Entry 6O1K (electron microscopy, 3.13 A resolution); this record covers chains G and P of the 16 polymer chains in the assembly.

Chain G:
Protein: RNA-binding protein Hfq
From: Pseudomonas aeruginosa (strain ATCC 15692 / DSM 22644 / CIP 104116 / JCM 14847 / LMG 12228 / 1C / PRS 101 / PAO1)
UniProt: Q9HUM0 (HFQ_PSEAE); residues 5-71 here = UniProt positions 5-71
Sequence (67 residues; numbered 5 to 71; the number before each row is that of its first residue):
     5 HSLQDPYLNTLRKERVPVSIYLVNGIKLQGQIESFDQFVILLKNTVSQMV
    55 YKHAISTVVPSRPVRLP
Not modelled in the structure: 71
Reported in the primary citation:
  - binding site for the 18-nt RNA strand (chain P): Tyr25, Leu26, Ile30, Lys31, Leu32, Gln33, Gln52, Thr61
  - specificity-determining residues: Gln33

Chain P:
Molecule: 18-nt RNA strand
From: Pseudomonas aeruginosa
Sequence (18 nucleotides; numbered 1 to 18; the number before each row is that of its first residue):
     1 AAAAAUAACAACAAGAGG

Chain G / chain P interface:
Residue-residue contacts (18):
  Tyr25(G) - A2(P)  stacking on the base
  Leu26(G) - A5(P)  base contact
  Asn28(G) - A3(P)  phosphate contact
  Gly29(G) - A2(P)  hydrogen bond to the sugar
  Gly29(G) - A3(P)  sugar contact
  Gly29(G) - A4(P)  phosphate contact
  Ile30(G) - A4(P)  phosphate contact
  Ile30(G) - A5(P)  sugar contact
  Lys31(G) - A4(P)  hydrogen bond to the phosphate
  Leu32(G) - A4(P)  base contact
  Leu32(G) - A5(P)  base contact
  Gln33(G) - A4(P)  hydrogen bond to the base
  Leu46(G) - A4(P)  base contact
  Asn48(G) - A4(P)  hydrogen bond to the base
  Gln52(G) - A4(P)  hydrogen bond to the base
  Gln52(G) - A5(P)  base contact
  Thr61(G) - A2(P)  hydrogen bond to the base
  Val63(G) - A2(P)  base contact
Other interface residues (no listed pair), chain G (14 interface residues in all): Ser60

In short:
14 residues of chain G and 4 residues of chain P are in contact, with 6 hydrogen bonds and 1 aromatic stacking
contact. Polar contacts include Gln33(G)-A4(P), Asn48(G)-A4(P) and Gln52(G)-A4(P). The paper reports a binding
site for the 18-nt RNA strand (chain P) at Tyr25(G), Leu26(G) and Ile30(G) among others; the specificity
determinant Gln33(G).
Here chain G is RNA-binding protein Hfq (Pseudomonas aeruginosa (strain ATCC 15692 / DSM 22644 / CIP 104116 /
JCM 14847 / LMG 12228 / 1C / PRS 101 / PAO1)) and chain P is an 18-nt RNA strand (Pseudomonas aeruginosa).
Entry 6O1K (Architectural principles for Hfq/Crc-mediated regulation of gene expression. Hfq-Crc-amiE 2:2:2
complex (core complex)) was determined by electron microscopy together with 6O1L and 6O1M from the same study.
